PDB entry 8Y0E | electron microscopy, 3.00 A resolution | chains A and E of the 9 polymer chains in the assembly

[Chain A]
Name: DNA-directed RNA polymerase subunit
Source organism: African swine fever virus
Notes: EC 2.7.7.6
UniProtKB: A0A3S7XUW7 (A0A3S7XUW7_ASF); residues 1-1450 here = UniProt positions 1-1450
Sequence (1450 residues; numbered 1 to 1450; the number before each row is that of its first residue):
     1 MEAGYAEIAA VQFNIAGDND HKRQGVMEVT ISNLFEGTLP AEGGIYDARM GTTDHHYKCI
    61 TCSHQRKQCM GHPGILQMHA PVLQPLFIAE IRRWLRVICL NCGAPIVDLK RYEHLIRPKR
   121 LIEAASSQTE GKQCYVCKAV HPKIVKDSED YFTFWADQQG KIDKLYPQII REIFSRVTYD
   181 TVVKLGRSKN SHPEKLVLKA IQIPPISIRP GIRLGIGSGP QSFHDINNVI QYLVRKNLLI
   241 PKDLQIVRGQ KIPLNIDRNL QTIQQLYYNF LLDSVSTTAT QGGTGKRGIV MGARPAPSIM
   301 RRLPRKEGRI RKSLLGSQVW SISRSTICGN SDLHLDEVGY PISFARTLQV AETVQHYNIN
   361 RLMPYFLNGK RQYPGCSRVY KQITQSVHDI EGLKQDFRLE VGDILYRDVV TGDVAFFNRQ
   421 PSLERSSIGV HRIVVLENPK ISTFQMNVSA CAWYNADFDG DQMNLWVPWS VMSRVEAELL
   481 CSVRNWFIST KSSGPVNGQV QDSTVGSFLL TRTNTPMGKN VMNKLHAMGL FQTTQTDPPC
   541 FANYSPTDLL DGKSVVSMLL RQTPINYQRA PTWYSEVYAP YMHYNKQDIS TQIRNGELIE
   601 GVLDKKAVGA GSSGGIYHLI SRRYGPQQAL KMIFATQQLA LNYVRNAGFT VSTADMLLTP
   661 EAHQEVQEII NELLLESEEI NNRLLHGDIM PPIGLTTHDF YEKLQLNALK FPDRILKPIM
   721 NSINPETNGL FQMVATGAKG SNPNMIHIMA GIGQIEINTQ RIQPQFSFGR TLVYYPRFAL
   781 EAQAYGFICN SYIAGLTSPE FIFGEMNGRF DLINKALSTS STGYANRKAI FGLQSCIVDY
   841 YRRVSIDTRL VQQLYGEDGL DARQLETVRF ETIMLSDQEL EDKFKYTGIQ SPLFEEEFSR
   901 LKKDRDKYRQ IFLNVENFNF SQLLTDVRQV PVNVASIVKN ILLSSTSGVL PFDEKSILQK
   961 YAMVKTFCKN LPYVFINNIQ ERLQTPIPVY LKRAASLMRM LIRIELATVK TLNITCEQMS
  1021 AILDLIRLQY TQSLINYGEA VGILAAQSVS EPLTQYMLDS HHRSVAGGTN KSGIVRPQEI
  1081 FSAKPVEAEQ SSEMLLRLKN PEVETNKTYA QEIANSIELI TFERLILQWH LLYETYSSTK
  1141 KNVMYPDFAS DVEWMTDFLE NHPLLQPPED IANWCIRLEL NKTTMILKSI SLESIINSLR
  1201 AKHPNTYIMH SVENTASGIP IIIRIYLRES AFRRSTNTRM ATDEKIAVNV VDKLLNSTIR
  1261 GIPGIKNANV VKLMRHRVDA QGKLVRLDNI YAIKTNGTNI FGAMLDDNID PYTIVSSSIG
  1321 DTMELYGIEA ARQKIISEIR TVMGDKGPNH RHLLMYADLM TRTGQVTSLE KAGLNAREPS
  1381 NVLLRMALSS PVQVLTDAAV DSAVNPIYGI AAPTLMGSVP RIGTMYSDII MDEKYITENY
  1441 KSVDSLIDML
Disordered / not traced: 213-224, 276-295, 1065-1068, 1235-1239, 1442-1450
Bound ions: Zn2+ site 1: Cys59, Cys62, Cys69, His72; Zn2+ site 2: Cys99, Cys102, Cys134, Cys137; Mg2+: Asp457, Asp459, Asp461

[Chain E]
Name: C147L
Source organism: African swine fever virus
UniProtKB: A0A2X0RTW5 (A0A2X0RTW5_ASF); residue numbers follow UniProt; this construct covers 1-147
Sequence (147 residues; numbered 1 to 147; the number before each row is that of its first residue):
     1 MADNDNEDLI MDDLVEEYVE TEEENLVDSE EESEDKDEIV ESPSICEGFV QASSQTLVII
    61 PDNERITSNV LTTFEATRLV AVRAQQLAIN GSTMLKKKYS SPIDIAKQEL FNRKIPLLVM
   121 RCIKVTPEGQ KIVEIWNPRE MGIPLLD
Disordered / not traced: 1-40

[How chain A and chain E interact]
Pairs across the interface (113; chain A residue first):
  Asn14(A) with Ser44(E)
  Ile15(A) with Ser44(E)
  Asn19(A) with Pro43(E)
  Asp20(A) with Ser42(E); Pro43(E); Ser44(E), hydrogen bond
  Arg23(A) with Pro43(E)
  Lys189(A) with Glu47(E)
  Lys195(A) with Glu41(E); Ser42(E), hydrogen bond (side chain-backbone); Ser44(E)
  Thr353(A) with Ala88(E)
  Gln355(A) with Leu87(E); Ala88(E), hydrogen bond (side chain-backbone); Ile89(E), hydrogen bond (side chain-backbone); Asn90(E), hydrogen bond (side chain-backbone); Gly91(E)
  His356(A) with Gly91(E), hydrogen bond (side chain-backbone)
  Tyr357(A) with Leu87(E), hydrogen bond (side chain-backbone); Ala88(E); Gly91(E); Tyr99(E); Pro102(E)
  Asn358(A) with Ser100(E)
  Arg361(A) with Ser100(E), hydrogen bond (side chain-backbone)
  Val471(A) with Ala84(E), hydrophobic; Gln85(E)
  Met472(A) with Arg78(E); Ala81(E); Val82(E), hydrophobic; Gln85(E)
  Arg474(A) with Ser101(E); Ile103(E)
  Val475(A) with Thr77(E); Val80(E), hydrophobic; Ala81(E); Ala84(E), hydrophobic; Ile103(E), hydrophobic
  Glu476(A) with Thr77(E)
  Glu478(A) with Ile103(E); Lys107(E), salt bridge
  Leu479(A) with Thr77(E); Val80(E), hydrophobic; Leu146(E)
  Leu480(A) with Thr73(E); Phe74(E), hydrophobic
  Arg484(A) with Leu146(E); Asp147(E)
  Tyr840(A) with Thr67(E); Arg121(E); Cys122(E); Ile123(E), hydrophobic
  Tyr841(A) with Ile66(E)
  Ile976(A) with Ile66(E); Thr67(E); Ser68(E), hydrogen bond (backbone-backbone)
  Asn977(A) with Arg65(E), hydrogen bond (side chain-backbone); Ile66(E); Thr67(E), hydrogen bond (side chain-backbone); Asn69(E); Trp136(E)
  Asn978(A) with Asn69(E), hydrogen bond (backbone-side chain)
  Ile979(A) with Asp62(E); Arg65(E); Trp136(E), hydrophobic
  Gln980(A) with Asn63(E); Arg65(E); Ile66(E)
  Leu983(A) with Asn63(E)
  Thr1031(A) with Val70(E)
  Gln1032(A) with Leu145(E)
  Asn1036(A) with Thr72(E); Thr73(E); Phe74(E)
  Tyr1037(A) with Thr67(E); Ser68(E), hydrogen bond (side chain-backbone); Thr72(E); Phe74(E); Arg121(E)
  Glu1039(A) with Phe74(E)
  Gly1423(A) with Phe74(E)
  Thr1424(A) with Phe74(E); Thr77(E); Arg78(E)
  Ser1427(A) with Glu75(E), hydrogen bond; Arg121(E)
  Asp1428(A) with Val119(E); Met120(E), hydrogen bond (backbone-backbone)
  Ile1429(A) with Arg78(E); Leu79(E), hydrophobic; Leu117(E), hydrophobic; Leu118(E); Val119(E), hydrophobic
  Ile1430(A) with Leu117(E); Leu118(E), hydrogen bond (backbone-backbone); Met120(E), hydrophobic; Ile135(E), hydrophobic
  Met1431(A) with Gln86(E), hydrogen bond; Leu117(E), hydrophobic
  Asp1432(A) with Pro116(E), hydrogen bond (backbone-backbone); Leu118(E); Arg139(E), salt bridge
  Tyr1435(A) with Lys114(E); Pro116(E), hydrophobic; Arg139(E)
  Ile1436(A) with Pro116(E), hydrophobic
  Asn1439(A) with Met94(E)
  Tyr1440(A) with Arg83(E), hydrogen bond; Ser92(E); Thr93(E); Met94(E), hydrophobic; Glu109(E), hydrogen bond; Pro116(E), hydrophobic
Also at the interface, not in a pair above, chain A (56 interface residues in all): Tyr179, Asn190, His192, Glu194, Glu352, Gln627, Arg842, Gly1038, Met1425
Also at the interface, not in a pair above, chain E (61 interface residues in all): Glu64, Ile105, Arg113, Asn137

[Summary]
56 residues of chain A and 61 residues of chain E are in contact, with 20 hydrogen bonds and 2 salt bridges.
Polar pairs include Glu478(A)-Lys107(E), Asp1432(A)-Arg139(E) and Asp20(A)-Ser44(E). Cys59(A), Cys62(A),
Cys69(A) and His72(A) coordinate Zn2+ site 1.
Here chain A is DNA-directed RNA polymerase subunit and chain E is C147L, both from African swine fever virus.
Entry 8Y0E (ASFV RNAP M1249L C-tail occupied complex4 (MCOC4)) was determined by electron microscopy,
deposited together with 8XX4, 8XX5, 8XXP, 8XXT and 8XY6.
